PDB entry 5ABH | X-ray diffraction, 1.95 A resolution | chain A

[Chain A]
Molecule: O-glcnacase BT_4395
Source organism: Bacteroides thetaiotaomicron
Notes: EC 3.2.1.169, 3.2.1.52
Reference sequence: Q89ZI2 (OGA_BACTN); residues 1-716 here correspond to UniProt positions 22-737 (UniProt number = residue number + 21)
Sequence (726 residues; numbered -9 to 716; the number before each row is that of its first residue; numbers below 1 keep their minus sign (Met-9 is residue -9)):
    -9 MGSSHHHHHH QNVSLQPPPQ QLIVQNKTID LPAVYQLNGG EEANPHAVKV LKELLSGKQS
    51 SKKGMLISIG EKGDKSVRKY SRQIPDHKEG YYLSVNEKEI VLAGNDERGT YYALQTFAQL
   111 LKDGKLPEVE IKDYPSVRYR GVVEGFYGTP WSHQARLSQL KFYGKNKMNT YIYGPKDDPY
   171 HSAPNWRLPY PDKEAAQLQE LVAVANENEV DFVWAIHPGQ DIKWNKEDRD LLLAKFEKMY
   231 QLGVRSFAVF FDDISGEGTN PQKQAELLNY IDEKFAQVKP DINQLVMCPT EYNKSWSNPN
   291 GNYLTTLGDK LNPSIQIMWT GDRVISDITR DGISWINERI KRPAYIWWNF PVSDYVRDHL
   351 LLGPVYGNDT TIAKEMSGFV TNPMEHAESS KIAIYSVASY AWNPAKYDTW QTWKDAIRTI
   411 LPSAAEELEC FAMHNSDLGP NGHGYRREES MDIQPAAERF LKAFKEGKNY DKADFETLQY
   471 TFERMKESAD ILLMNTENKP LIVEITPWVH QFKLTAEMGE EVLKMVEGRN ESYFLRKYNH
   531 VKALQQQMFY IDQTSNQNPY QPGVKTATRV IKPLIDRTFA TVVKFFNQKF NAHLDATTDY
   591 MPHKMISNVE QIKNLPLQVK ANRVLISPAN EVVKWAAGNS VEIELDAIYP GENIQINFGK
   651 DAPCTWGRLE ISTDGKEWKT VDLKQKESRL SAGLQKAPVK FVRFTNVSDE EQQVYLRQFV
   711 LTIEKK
Unresolved in the structure: -9 to 3, 600-602, 622-630, 654-656, 674-680, 696-708, 716
Differences from the reference sequence: expression tag (-9 to 0)
Residues lining bound ligands: YWN (2-[(2R,3S,4R,5R)-5-(hydroxymethyl)-3,4-bis(oxidanyl)-1-pentyl-pyrrolidin-2-yl]-N-methyl-ethanamide): Gly135, Phe136, Tyr137, Lys166, Asp242, Asp243, Cys278, Tyr282, Trp286, Thr310, Val314, Ile315, Trp337, Asn339, Val342, Asp344, Tyr345, Asn372, His433
Swiss-Prot annotation at these positions:
  - active site: Asp243 (Proton donor)
  - binding site (a protein): Gly135, Lys166, Asp242, Tyr282, Trp337 to Asn339, Asp344, Asn372
Reported in the primary citation:
  - binding site for YWN: Gly135, Asp344

[Overview]
Ligands of chain A: compound YWN. Curated annotation (UniProt) lists active-site residue Asp243 and 9
protein-binding residues. From the paper: a binding site for YWN at Gly135 and Asp344.
Chain A is O-glcnacase BT_4395 (Bacteroides thetaiotaomicron); the structure, Structure of GH84 with ligand,
was determined by X-ray diffraction (same publication as 5ABE, 5ABF and 5ABG).
